Entry 6BN9 (X-ray diffraction, 4.38 A resolution (low resolution: residue-level contacts below are approximate; hydrogen-bond / salt-bridge calls are withheld)); this record covers chains B and C of the 3 polymer chains in the assembly.

== Chain B ==
Molecule: Protein cereblon
Source organism: Homo sapiens
UniProtKB: Q96SW2 (CRBN_HUMAN), isoform Q96SW2-2; residues 2-442 here correspond to UniProt positions 1-441 (UniProt number = residue number - 1)
Amino-acid sequence (463 residues; numbered -20 to 442; the number before each row is that of its first residue; numbers below 1 keep their minus sign (Met-20 is residue -20)):
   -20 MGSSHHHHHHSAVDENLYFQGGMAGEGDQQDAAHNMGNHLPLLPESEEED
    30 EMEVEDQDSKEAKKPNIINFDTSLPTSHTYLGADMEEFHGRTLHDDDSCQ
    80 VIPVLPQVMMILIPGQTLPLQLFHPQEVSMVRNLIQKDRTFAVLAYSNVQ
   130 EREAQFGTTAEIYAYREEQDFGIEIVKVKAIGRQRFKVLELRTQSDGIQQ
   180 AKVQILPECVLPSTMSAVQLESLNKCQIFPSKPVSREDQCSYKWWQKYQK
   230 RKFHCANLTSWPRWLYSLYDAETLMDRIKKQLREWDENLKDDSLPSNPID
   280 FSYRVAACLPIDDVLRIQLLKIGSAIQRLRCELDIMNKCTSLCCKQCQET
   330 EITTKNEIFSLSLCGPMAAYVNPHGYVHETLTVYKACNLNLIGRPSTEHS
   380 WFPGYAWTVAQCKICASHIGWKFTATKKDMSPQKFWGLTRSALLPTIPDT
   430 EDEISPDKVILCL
Not modelled in the structure: -20 to 43, 210-218, 428-442
Differences from the reference sequence: initiating methionine (-20); expression tag (-19 to 1)
Metal / ion sites: Zn2+: Cys323, Cys326, Cys391, Cys394

== Chain C ==
Molecule: Bromodomain-containing protein 4
Source organism: Homo sapiens
UniProtKB: O60885 (BRD4_HUMAN), isoform O60885-3; residue numbers follow UniProt; this construct covers 42-168
Amino-acid sequence (127 residues; each row starts with the number of its first residue):
    42 SMNPPPPETSNPNKPKRQTNQLQYLLRVVLKTLWKHQFAWPFQQPVDAVK
    92 LNLPDYYKIIKTPMDMGTIKKRLENNYYWNAQECIQDFNTMFTNCYIYNK
   142 PGDDIVLMAEALEKLFLQKINELPTEE
Differences from the reference sequence: engineered mutation Met43 (Thr in O60885)
UniProt features mapped onto this chain:
  - site: Asn140 (Acetylated histone binding)
  - cross-link: Lys99 (Glycyl lysine isopeptide (Lys-Gly) (interchain with G-Cter in SUMO2))
  - natural variant: Asp145 (D145G: Found in a patient with a neurodevelopmental syndrome; uncertain significance)
  - mutagenesis: Asn140 (N140A: Abolishes binding to acetylated histones)
What the authors report for this chain:
  - mutagenesis - Q84R: decreased binding to ZXH-3-26

== Chain B / chain C interface ==
Contacting residue pairs (20):
  Gln86(B) - Asp145(C)
  Gln100(B) - Gln78(C)
  Phe102(B) - Phe79(C)
  Phe102(B) - Asp145(C)
  His103(B) - Gly143(C)
  His103(B) - Asp145(C)
  His103(B) - Leu148(C)
  Phe150(B) - His77(C)
  Phe150(B) - Gln78(C)
  Gly151(B) - His77(C)
  Gly151(B) - Ala152(C)
  Gly151(B) - Lys155(C)
  Gly151(B) - Leu156(C)
  Ile152(B) - Ala152(C)
  Ile154(B) - Phe79(C)
  Lys156(B) - Gln78(C)
  Pro352(B) - Gln78(C)
  Pro352(B) - Phe79(C)
  His353(B) - Trp81(C)
  His353(B) - Asp145(C)
Other interface residues (no listed pair), chain B (13 interface residues in all): Pro104, Gln390
Other interface residues (no listed pair), chain C (11 interface residues in all): Lys91
The authors on this interface:
  - specific contacts: Gln78(C)-Gln100(B)
  - hot spots on chain C (mutagenesis) - F79D, A152D: decreased binding to Protein cereblon (chain B)
  - hot spots on chain C (mutagenesis) - D145A: increased binding to Protein cereblon (chain B)

== In short ==
13 residues of chain B face 11 of chain C across their interface. The authors report a contact between
Gln78(C) and Gln100(B). UniProt lists one mutagenesis site on chain C. From the paper: F79D and A152D of chain
C reduce binding to Protein cereblon (chain B); Q84R of chain C reduces binding to ZXH-3-26.
Chain B is Protein cereblon and chain C is Bromodomain-containing protein 4, both from Homo sapiens; the
structure, Crystal structure of DDB1-CRBN-BRD4(BD1) complex bound to dBET70 PROTAC, was determined by X-ray
diffraction, deposited together with 6BN8, 6BN7, 6BNB and 6BOY.
